1YB7 - chain A; structure by X-ray diffraction, 1.76 A resolution.

[Chain A]
Molecule: (S)-acetone-cyanohydrin lyase
From: Hevea brasiliensis
Notes: EC 4.1.2.39
Reference sequence: P52704 (HNL_HEVBR); residue numbers follow UniProt; this construct covers 2-257
Amino-acid sequence (256 residues; numbered 2 to 257; the number before each row is that of its first residue):
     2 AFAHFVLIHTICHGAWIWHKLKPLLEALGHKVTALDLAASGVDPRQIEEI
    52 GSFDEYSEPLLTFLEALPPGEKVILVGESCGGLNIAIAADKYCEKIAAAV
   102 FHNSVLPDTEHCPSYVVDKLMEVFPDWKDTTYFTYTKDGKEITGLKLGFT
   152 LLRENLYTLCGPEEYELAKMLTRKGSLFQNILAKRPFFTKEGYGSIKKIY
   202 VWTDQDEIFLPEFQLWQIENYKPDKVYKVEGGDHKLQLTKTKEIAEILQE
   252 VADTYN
Small-molecule neighbours: (S)-2-hydroxy-2,3-dimethylbutanenitrile (ICN): T11, I12, H14, S80, C81, W128, L148, L157, I209, F210, H235, K236

[In short]
Chain A binds (S)-2-hydroxy-2,3-dimethylbutanenitrile.
Chain A is (S)-acetone-cyanohydrin lyase (Hevea brasiliensis); the structure, Hydroxynitrile lyase from hevea
brasiliensis in complex with 2,3-dimethyl-2-hydroxy-butyronitrile, was determined by X-ray diffraction (same
publication as 1YB6).
